Entry 2OOX (X-ray diffraction, 2.60 A resolution); this record covers chains B and E of the 6 polymer chains in the assembly.

[Chain B]
Protein: SPCC1919.03c protein
Organism: Schizosaccharomyces pombe
Notes: fragment: C-terminal domain: Residues 203-298
Reference sequence: P78789 (P78789_SCHPO); residues 203-298 here = UniProt positions 203-298
Chain sequence (97 residues; each row starts with the number of its first residue):
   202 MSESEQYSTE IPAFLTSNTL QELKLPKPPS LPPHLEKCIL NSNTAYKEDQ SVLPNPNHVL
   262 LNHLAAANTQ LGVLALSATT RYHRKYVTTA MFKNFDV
Disordered / not traced: 202-204, 298
Sequence notes: cloning artifact (202)
Curated features (UniProtKB/Swiss-Prot):
  - binding site (ADP): D250 to S252

[Chain E]
Protein: Hypothetical protein C1556.08c in chromosome I
Organism: Schizosaccharomyces pombe
Reference sequence: Q10343 (YL28_SCHPO); residue numbers follow UniProt; this construct covers 3-334
Chain sequence (333 residues; each row starts with the number of its first residue):
     2 MDVQETQKGA LKEIQAFIRS RTSYDVLPTS FRLIVFDVTL FVKTSLSLLT LNNIVSAPLW
    62 DSEANKFAGL LTMADFVNVI KYYYQSSSFP EAIAEIDKFR LLGLREVERK IGAIPPETIY
   122 VHPMHSLMDA CLAMSKSRAR RIPLIDVDGE TGSEMIVSVL TQYRILKFIS MNCKETAMLR
   182 VPLNQMTIGT WSNLATASME TKVYDVIKML AEKNISAVPI VNSEGTLLNV YESVDVMHLI
   242 QDGDYSNLDL SVGEALLKRP ANFDGVHTCR ATDRLDGIFD AIKHSRVHRL FVVDENLKLE
   302 GILSLADILN YIIYDKTTTP GVPEQTDNFE SAV
Sequence notes: cloning artifact (2)
Ligand contacts: adenosine monophosphate (AMP): R139, R141, T191, N194, L195, A196, K214, I216, S217, A218, V219, P220, R290, I303, S305, D308

[How chain B and chain E interact]
Pairs across the interface (8; chain B residue first):
  N269(B) - E92(E)  hydrogen bond
  N269(B) - S247(E)
  Q271(B) - D243(E)
  Q271(B) - G244(E)
  Q271(B) - D245(E)
  G273(B) - K99(E)  hydrogen bond (backbone-side chain)
  F296(B) - E96(E)
  F296(B) - K99(E)
Other interface residues (no listed pair), chain E (8 interface residues in all): K44

[Overview]
4 residues of chain B and 8 residues of chain E are in contact, with 2 hydrogen bonds. Among the polar pairs
are N269(B)-E92(E) and G273(B)-K99(E). Ligands of chain E: adenosine monophosphate. Curated annotation
(UniProt) lists 3 ADP-binding residues on chain B.
Chain B is SPCC1919.03c protein and chain E is Hypothetical protein C1556.08c in chromosome I, both from
Schizosaccharomyces pombe; the structure, Crystal structure of the adenylate sensor from AMP-activated protein
kinase complexed with AMP, was determined by X-ray diffraction (same publication as 2OOY).
